PDB entry 6KQL | X-ray diffraction, 2.89 A resolution | chains F and H of the 9 polymer chains in the assembly

[Chain F]
Name: RNA polymerase sigma factor SigA
Organism: Thermus thermophilus (strain HB8 / ATCC 27634 / DSM 579)
UniProtKB: Q5SKW1 (Q5SKW1_THET8); residue numbers follow UniProt; this construct covers 1-423
Amino-acid sequence (443 residues; each row starts with the number of its first residue; numbers below 1 keep their minus sign (Met-19 is residue -19)):
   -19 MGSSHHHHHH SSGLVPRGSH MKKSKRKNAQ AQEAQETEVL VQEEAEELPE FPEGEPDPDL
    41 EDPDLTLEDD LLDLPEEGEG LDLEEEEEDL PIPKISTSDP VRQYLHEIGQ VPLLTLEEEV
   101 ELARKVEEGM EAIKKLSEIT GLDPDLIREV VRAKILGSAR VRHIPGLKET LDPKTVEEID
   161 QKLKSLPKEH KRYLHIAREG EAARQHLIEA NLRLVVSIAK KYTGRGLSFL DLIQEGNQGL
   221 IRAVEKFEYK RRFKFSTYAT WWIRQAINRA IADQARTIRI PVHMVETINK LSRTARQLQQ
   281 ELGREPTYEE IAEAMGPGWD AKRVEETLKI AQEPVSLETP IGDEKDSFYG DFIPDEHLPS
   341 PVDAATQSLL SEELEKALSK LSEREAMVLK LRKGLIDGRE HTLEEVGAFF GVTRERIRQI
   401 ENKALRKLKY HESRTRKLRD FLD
Not modelled in the structure: -19 to 77
Sequence notes: initiating methionine (-19); expression tag (-18 to 0)
Metal / ion sites: Mg2+: Ala292, Gly296, Trp299

[Chain H]
Molecule: 26-nt DNA strand
Sequence (26 nucleotides; numbered 1 to 26; the number before each row is that of its first residue):
     1 TATAATGGGA GCTGTCACGG ATGCAG
Not modelled in the structure: 25-26

[How chain F and chain H interact]
Contacting residue pairs - 38 pairs, chain F then chain H:
  Asp79(F) - DG8(H)  hydrogen bond to the base
  Val81(F) - DG8(H)  base contact
  Arg82(F) - DG8(H)  hydrogen bond to the base
  Arg82(F) - DG9(H)  base contact
  Leu85(F) - DG7(H)  base contact
  Leu85(F) - DG8(H)  base contact
  His86(F) - DG7(H)  base contact
  Gly89(F) - DG7(H)  base contact
  Leu93(F) - DT6(H)  base contact
  Ala190(F) - DT6(H)  base contact
  Asn191(F) - DT6(H)  hydrogen bond to the base
  Arg193(F) - DT6(H)  base contact
  Arg193(F) - DG7(H)  hydrogen bond to the base
  Leu194(F) - DA5(H)  sugar contact
  Leu194(F) - DT6(H)  hydrogen bond to the sugar
  Ser197(F) - DT6(H)  sugar contact
  Lys200(F) - DG8(H)  salt bridge to the phosphate
  Phe209(F) - DG8(H)  sugar contact
  Lys226(F) - DA2(H)  hydrogen bond to the base
  Phe227(F) - DA2(H)  base contact
  Glu228(F) - DA2(H)  hydrogen bond to the base
  Arg231(F) - DA2(H)  hydrogen bond to the base
  Phe233(F) - DA2(H)  sugar contact
  Phe233(F) - DT3(H)  sugar contact
  Phe233(F) - DA4(H)  phosphate contact
  Lys234(F) - DA4(H)  hydrogen bond to the phosphate
  Lys234(F) - DA5(H)  salt bridge to the phosphate
  Ser236(F) - DA4(H)  sugar contact
  Ser236(F) - DA5(H)  hydrogen bond to the phosphate
  Thr237(F) - DA2(H)  phosphate contact
  Thr237(F) - DT3(H)  phosphate contact
  Thr237(F) - DA4(H)  hydrogen bond to the phosphate
  Thr237(F) - DA5(H)  base contact
  Tyr238(F) - DT1(H)  base contact
  Tyr238(F) - DA2(H)  stacking on the base
  Thr240(F) - DA5(H)  base contact
  Trp241(F) - DT1(H)  sugar contact
  Arg244(F) - DA5(H)  base contact
Interface residues without a listed pair, chain F (31 interface residues in all): Ile88, Glu99, Val196, Arg232, Trp242

[Overview]
31 residues of chain F and 9 residues of chain H are in contact, with 11 hydrogen bonds, 2 salt bridges and 1
aromatic stacking contact. Among the polar pairs are Asp79(F)-DG8(H), Arg82(F)-DG8(H) and Asn191(F)-DT6(H).
The Mg2+ site is built by Ala292(F), Gly296(F) and Trp299(F).
Here chain F is RNA polymerase sigma factor SigA (Thermus thermophilus (strain HB8 / ATCC 27634 / DSM 579))
and chain H is a 26-nt DNA strand. Entry 6KQL (Thermus thermophilus initial transcription complex comprising
sigma A and 5'-triphosphate RNA of 4 nt) was determined by X-ray diffraction, deposited together with 6KQD,
6KQE, 6KQF, 6KQG, 6KQH, 6KQM and 6 further entries.
